7QKO - chains C and D of the 5 polymer chains in the assembly; structure by electron microscopy, 2.90 A resolution.

# Chain C
Name: Acetylcholine receptor subunit delta
Organism: Tetronarce californica
UniProtKB: P02718 (ACHD_TETCF); residues 1-501 here correspond to UniProt positions 22-522 (UniProt number = residue number + 21)
Sequence (501 residues; numbered 1 to 501; the number before each row is that of its first residue):
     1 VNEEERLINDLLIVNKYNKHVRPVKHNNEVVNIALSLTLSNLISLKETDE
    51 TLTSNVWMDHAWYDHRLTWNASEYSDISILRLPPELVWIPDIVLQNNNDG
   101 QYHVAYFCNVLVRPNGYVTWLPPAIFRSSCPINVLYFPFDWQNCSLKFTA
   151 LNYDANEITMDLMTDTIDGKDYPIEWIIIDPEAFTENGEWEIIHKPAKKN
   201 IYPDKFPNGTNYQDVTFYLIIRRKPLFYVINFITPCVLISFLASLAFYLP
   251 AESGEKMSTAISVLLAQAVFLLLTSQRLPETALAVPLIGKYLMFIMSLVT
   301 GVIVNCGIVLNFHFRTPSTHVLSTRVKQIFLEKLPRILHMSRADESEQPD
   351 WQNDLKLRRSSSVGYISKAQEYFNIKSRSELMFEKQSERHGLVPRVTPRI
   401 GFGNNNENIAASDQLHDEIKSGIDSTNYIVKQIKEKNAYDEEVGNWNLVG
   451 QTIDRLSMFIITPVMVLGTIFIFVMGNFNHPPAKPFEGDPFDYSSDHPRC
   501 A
Not modelled in the structure: 342-421, 501
Disulfides: Cys130-Cys144
Covalent attachments: N-acetylglucosamine (NAG) linked to Asn70, Asn143; glycan linked to Asn208
Curated features (UniProtKB/Swiss-Prot):
  - modified residue: Tyr372 (Phosphotyrosine)
  - glycosylation (N-linked (GlcNAc...) asparagine): Asn70, Asn143, Asn208
What the authors report for this chain:
  - post-translational modification sites: Asn70, Asn143, Asn208

# Chain D
Name: Acetylcholine receptor subunit alpha
Organism: Tetronarce californica
UniProtKB: P02710 (ACHA_TETCF); residues 1-437 here correspond to UniProt positions 25-461 (UniProt number = residue number + 24)
Sequence (437 residues; row label = number of the first residue in the row):
     1 SEHETRLVANLLENYNKVIRPVEHHTHFVDITVGLQLIQLISVDEVNQIV
    51 ETNVRLRQQWIDVRLRWNPADYGGIKKIRLPSDDVWLPDLVLYNNADGDF
   101 AIVHMTKLLLDYTGKIMWTPPAIFKSYCEIIVTHFPFDQQNCTMKLGIWT
   151 YDGTKVSISPESDRPDLSTFMESGEWVMKDYRGWKHWVYYTCCPDTPYLD
   201 ITYHFIMQRIPLYFVVNVIIPCLLFSFLTGLVFYLPTDSGEKMTLSISVL
   251 LSLTVFLLVIVELIPSTSSAVPLIGKYMLFTMIFVISSIIITVVVINTHH
   301 RSPSTHTMPQWVRKIFIDTIPNVMFFSTMKRASKEKQENKIFADDIDISD
   351 ISGKQVTGEVIFQTPLIKNPDVKSAIEGVKYIAEHMKSDEESSNAAEEWK
   401 YVAMVIDHILLCVFMLICIIGTVSVFAGRLIELSQEG
Not modelled in the structure: 329-380, 433-437
Disulfides: Cys128-Cys142
Covalent attachments: glycan linked to Asn141
Curated features (UniProtKB/Swiss-Prot):
  - glycosylation: Asn141 (N-linked (GlcNAc...) asparagine)
What the authors report for this chain:
  - post-translational modification sites: Asn141
  - specificity-determining residues: Pro197 (proposed by the authors, not directly observed)

# How chain C and chain D interact
Contacting residue pairs (104):
  Val1(C) - Glu23(D)
  Asn2(C) - Ile19(D)
  Asn2(C) - Arg20(D)  hydrogen bond (side chain-backbone)
  Asn2(C) - Val22(D)  hydrogen bond (side chain-backbone)
  Asn2(C) - Glu23(D)  hydrogen bond (backbone-backbone)
  Asn2(C) - His25(D)
  Glu4(C) - Ile19(D)
  Glu5(C) - Ile19(D)
  Ile8(C) - Ile19(D)  hydrophobic
  Ser40(C) - Tyr93(D)
  Asn41(C) - Asn95(D)
  Asn41(C) - Tyr127(D)
  Leu42(C) - Tyr127(D)
  Ile43(C) - Asn47(D)
  Ile43(C) - Ile49(D)  hydrophobic
  Ile43(C) - Ala96(D)  hydrophobic
  Ile43(C) - Asp97(D)
  Ile43(C) - Tyr127(D)  hydrophobic
  Ser44(C) - Asn47(D)
  Thr53(C) - Asp97(D)
  Asn55(C) - Asn95(D)  hydrogen bond (side chain-backbone)
  Asn55(C) - Phe100(D)
  Trp57(C) - Trp149(D)
  Ser75(C) - His25(D)  hydrogen bond (backbone-side chain)
  Asp76(C) - His25(D)
  Arg81(C) - Thr150(D)  hydrogen bond (side chain-backbone)
  Arg81(C) - Tyr151(D)
  Arg81(C) - Asp152(D)  salt bridge
  Arg81(C) - Lys155(D)
  Leu82(C) - Val18(D)  hydrophobic
  Pro83(C) - Val18(D)
  Leu86(C) - Val18(D)  hydrophobic
  Tyr106(C) - Asp89(D)
  Tyr106(C) - Val91(D)  hydrophobic
  Tyr106(C) - Ala101(D)  hydrophobic
  Cys108(C) - Trp149(D)  hydrogen bond
  Cys108(C) - Thr150(D)
  Asn109(C) - Asp89(D)  hydrogen bond
  Asn109(C) - Thr150(D)  hydrogen bond
  Leu121(C) - Trp149(D)  hydrogen bond (backbone-side chain)
  Pro123(C) - Phe100(D)  hydrophobic
  Pro123(C) - Trp149(D)
  Ala124(C) - Phe100(D)
  Ile125(C) - Asn95(D)
  Ile125(C) - Gly98(D)
  Ile125(C) - Phe100(D)  hydrophobic
  Thr185(C) - Gln48(D)
  Thr185(C) - Tyr127(D)
  Thr185(C) - Glu129(D)
  Glu186(C) - Gln48(D)
  Asn187(C) - Tyr127(D)
  Gly188(C) - Gln48(D)
  Glu189(C) - Ser266(D)
  Glu189(C) - Ser268(D)
  Lys224(C) - Ser268(D)  hydrogen bond (backbone-side chain)
  Leu226(C) - Ser268(D)
  Leu226(C) - Ala270(D)
  Leu226(C) - Val271(D)  hydrophobic
  Phe227(C) - Val261(D)  hydrophobic
  Phe227(C) - Pro265(D)
  Phe227(C) - Ser266(D)
  Phe227(C) - Thr267(D)
  Phe227(C) - Ser268(D)  hydrogen bond (backbone-side chain)
  Ile230(C) - Leu279(D)  hydrophobic
  Asn231(C) - Leu257(D)
  Asn231(C) - Met278(D)
  Phe232(C) - Val261(D)  hydrophobic
  Pro235(C) - Leu257(D)  hydrophobic
  Pro235(C) - Met282(D)  hydrophobic
  Leu238(C) - Ile283(D)  hydrophobic
  Ile239(C) - Leu250(D)  hydrophobic
  Ile239(C) - Ile286(D)  hydrophobic
  Leu242(C) - Ile247(D)  hydrophobic
  Leu242(C) - Leu250(D)  hydrophobic
  Leu242(C) - Ile286(D)  hydrophobic
  Leu242(C) - Ile289(D)  hydrophobic
  Leu245(C) - Ile290(D)  hydrophobic
  Tyr248(C) - Val293(D)  hydrophobic
  Tyr248(C) - Asn297(D)  hydrogen bond (backbone-side chain)
  Tyr248(C) - Arg301(D)
  Leu249(C) - Ile296(D)  hydrophobic
  Pro250(C) - Asn297(D)
  Pro250(C) - His300(D)
  Glu252(C) - His300(D)  salt bridge
  Ser253(C) - Ile296(D)
  Ser253(C) - His300(D)
  Glu255(C) - Gly240(D)
  Glu255(C) - Met243(D)
  Thr259(C) - Ile247(D)
  Ser262(C) - Ile247(D)
  Ser262(C) - Leu251(D)
  Ala266(C) - Leu251(D)
  Val269(C) - Thr254(D)
  Phe270(C) - Leu257(D)  hydrophobic
  Leu272(C) - Leu258(D)  hydrophobic
  Leu273(C) - Leu257(D)  hydrophobic
  Leu273(C) - Leu258(D)  hydrophobic
  Leu273(C) - Val261(D)  hydrophobic
  Arg277(C) - Ser266(D)
  Ser341(C) - Thr305(D)  hydrogen bond (side chain-backbone)
  Ile433(C) - Tyr381(D)  hydrophobic
  Lys434(C) - Tyr381(D)
  Asn437(C) - Tyr381(D)
  Asn437(C) - His385(D)  hydrogen bond
Also at the interface, not in a pair above, chain C (66 interface residues in all): Ile77, Ala105, Leu111, Arg127, Leu265, Val430
Also at the interface, not in a pair above, chain D (61 interface residues in all): Glu241, Thr244, Ile264, Val294, His306, Ile382

# Summary
Chain C and chain D form an interface of 66 and 61 residues respectively; the contacts include 15 hydrogen
bonds and 2 salt bridges. Among the polar pairs are Arg81(C)-Asp152(D), Glu252(C)-His300(D) and
Asn2(C)-Arg20(D). N-acetylglucosamine is covalently linked to Asn70(C) and Asn143(C). The paper reports the
specificity determinant Pro197(D); modification sites Asn70(C), Asn143(C) and Asn141(D) among others.
Here chain C is Acetylcholine receptor subunit delta and chain D is Acetylcholine receptor subunit alpha, both
from Tetronarce californica. Entry 7QKO (Torpedo muscle-type nicotinic acetylcholine receptor - Resting
conformation) was determined by electron microscopy (same publication as 7QL5 and 7QL6).
